PDB entry 3C2M | X-ray diffraction, 2.15 A resolution | chains T and A of the 4 polymer chains in the assembly

== Chain T ==
Molecule: 16-nt DNA strand
Sequence (16 nucleotides; each row starts with the number of its first residue):
     1 CCGACGGCGCATCAGC

== Chain A ==
Molecule: DNA polymerase beta
Organism: Homo sapiens
Notes: EC 2.7.7.7, 4.2.99.-
Reference sequence: P06746 (DPOLB_HUMAN); numbering as in UniProt (aligned over 1-335)
Sequence (335 residues; each row starts with the number of its first residue):
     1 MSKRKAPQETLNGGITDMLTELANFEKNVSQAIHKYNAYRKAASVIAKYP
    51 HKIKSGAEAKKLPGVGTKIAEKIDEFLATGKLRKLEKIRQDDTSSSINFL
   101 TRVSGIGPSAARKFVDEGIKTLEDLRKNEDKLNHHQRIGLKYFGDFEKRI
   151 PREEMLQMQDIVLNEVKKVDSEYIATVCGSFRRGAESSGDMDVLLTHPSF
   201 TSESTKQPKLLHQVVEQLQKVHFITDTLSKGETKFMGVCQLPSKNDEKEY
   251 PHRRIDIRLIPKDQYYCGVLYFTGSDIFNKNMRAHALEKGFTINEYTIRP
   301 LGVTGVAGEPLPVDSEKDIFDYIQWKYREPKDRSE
Disordered / not traced: 1-9
Bound ions: Na+ site 1: Lys60, Leu62, Val65 (shared with 1 residue of chain D); Na+ site 2 near Asp92 (its only coordinating residue here); Na+ site 3: Thr101, Val103, Ile106 (shared with 1 residue of chain P); Mn2+ site 1: Asp124 (together with 1,2-ethanediol); Mn2+ site 2: Asp190, Asp192, Asp256 (together with F2A); Mn2+ site 3: Asp190, Asp192 (together with F2A); Mn2+ site 4 near Glu288 (its only coordinating residue here)
Ligand contacts: F2A (2'-deoxy-5'-O-[(S)-hydroxy{[(S)-hydroxy(phosphonooxy)phosphoryl]methyl}phosphoryl]adenosine): Arg149, Gly179, Ser180, Arg183, Ser188, Gly189, Asp190, Asp192, Asp256, Tyr271, Phe272, Thr273, Gly274, Ser275, Asp276, Asn279, Lys280
Reported in the primary citation:
  - Mn2+ coordination: Asp190, Asp192, Asp256
  - conformationally variable residues (helix shift, side-chain flip): Arg258, Asp276 to Lys289
  - binding site for the 16-nt DNA strand (chain T): Arg283
  - binding site for F2A: Asn279

== Chain T / chain A interface ==
Contacting residue pairs (15):
  DC5(T) - His34(A)  stacking on the base
  DG6(T) - Lys280(A)  base contact
  DG6(T) - Arg283(A)  salt bridge to the phosphate
  DG9(T) - Thr233(A)  phosphate contact
  DG9(T) - Lys234(A)  base contact
  DC10(T) - Ser229(A)  phosphate contact
  DC10(T) - Lys230(A)  hydrogen bond to the phosphate
  DC10(T) - Gly231(A)  phosphate contact
  DC10(T) - Glu232(A)  hydrogen bond to the phosphate
  DC10(T) - Thr233(A)  hydrogen bond to the phosphate
  DC10(T) - Lys234(A)  hydrogen bond to the phosphate
  DA11(T) - Leu228(A)  sugar contact
  DA11(T) - Ser229(A)  phosphate contact
  DA11(T) - Lys230(A)  hydrogen bond to the phosphate
  DT12(T) - His134(A)  phosphate contact
Also at the interface, not in a pair above, chain A (14 interface residues in all): Asn133, Tyr271, Glu295

== Overview ==
6 residues of chain T face 14 of chain A across their interface; the contacts include 5 hydrogen bonds, 1 salt
bridge and 1 aromatic stacking contact. Polar pairs include DC10(T)-Lys230(A), DC10(T)-Glu232(A) and
DC10(T)-Thr233(A). The paper reports a binding site for the 16-nt DNA strand (chain T) at Arg283(A); a binding
site for F2A at Asn279(A).
Chain T is a 16-nt DNA strand and chain A is DNA polymerase beta (Homo sapiens); the structure, Ternary
complex of DNA POLYMERASE BETA with a G:dAPCPP mismatch in the active site, was determined by X-ray
diffraction, deposited together with 3C2K and 3C2L.
